Entry 7TJY (electron microscopy, 3.80 A resolution); this record covers chains T and V of the 27 polymer chains in the assembly.

Chain T:
Molecule: ATP synthase subunit a
From: Saccharomyces cerevisiae
UniProtKB: P00854 (ATP6_YEAST); residues 1-249 here correspond to UniProt positions 11-259 (UniProt number = residue number + 10)
Sequence (249 residues; row label = number of the first residue in the row):
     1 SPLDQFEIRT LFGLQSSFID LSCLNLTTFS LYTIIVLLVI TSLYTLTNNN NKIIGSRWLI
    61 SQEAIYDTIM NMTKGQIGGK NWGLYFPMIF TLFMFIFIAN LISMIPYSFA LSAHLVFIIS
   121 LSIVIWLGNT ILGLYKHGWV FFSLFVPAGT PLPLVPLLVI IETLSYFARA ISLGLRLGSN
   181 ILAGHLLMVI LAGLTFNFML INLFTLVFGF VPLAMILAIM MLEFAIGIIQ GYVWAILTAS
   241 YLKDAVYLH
Unresolved in the structure: 1-25

Chain V:
Molecule: ATP synthase subunit d
From: Saccharomyces cerevisiae
UniProtKB: P30902 (ATP7_YEAST); residues 1-173 here correspond to UniProt positions 2-174 (UniProt number = residue number + 1)
Sequence (173 residues; row label = number of the first residue in the row):
     1 SLAKSAANKL DWAKVISSLR ITGSTATQLS SFKKRNDEAR RQLLELQSQP TEVDFSHYRS
    61 VLKNTSVIDK IESYVKQYKP VKIDASKQLQ VIESFEKHAM TNAKETESLV SKELKDLQST
   121 LDNIQSARPF DELTVDDLTK IKPEIDAKVE EMVKKGKWDV PGYKDRFGNL NVM
Unresolved in the structure: 1-2
UniProt features mapped onto this chain:
  - modified residue: S1 (N-acetylserine)

Interface between chain T and chain V:
Contacting residue pairs - 8 pairs, chain T then chain V:
  N51(T) - T134(V)
  N51(T) - V135(V)  hydrogen bond (backbone-backbone)
  K52(T) - L133(V)
  I53(T) - L133(V)  hydrogen bond (backbone-backbone)
  D67(T) - L170(V)
  T68(T) - L170(V)
  G83(T) - G156(V)
  L84(T) - G156(V)
Also at the interface, not in a pair above, chain T (8 interface residues in all): A64
Also at the interface, not in a pair above, chain V (6 interface residues in all): N171

Summary:
The interface between chain T and chain V involves 8 residues on one side and 6 on the other; the contacts
include 2 hydrogen bonds. Backbone hydrogen bonds pair N51(T)-V135(V) and I53(T)-L133(V).
Chain T is ATP synthase subunit a and chain V is ATP synthase subunit d, both from Saccharomyces cerevisiae;
the structure, Yeast ATP synthase State 1catalytic(a) without exogenous ATP backbone model, was determined by
electron microscopy together with 7TJS, 7TJT, 7TJU, 7TJV, 7TJW, 7TJX and 30 further entries from the same
study.
